Entry 6RFS (electron microscopy, 4.04 A resolution (low resolution: residue-level contacts below are approximate; hydrogen-bond / salt-bridge calls are withheld)); this record covers chains C and G of the 41 polymer chains in the assembly.

== Chain C ==
Protein: Subunit NUCM of NADH:Ubiquinone Oxidoreductase (Complex I)
From: Yarrowia lipolytica
Notes: EC 1.6.99.3
UniProtKB: Q9UUU1 (Q9UUU1_YARLL); residues 1-466 here = UniProt positions 1-466
Sequence (466 residues; row label = number of the first residue in the row):
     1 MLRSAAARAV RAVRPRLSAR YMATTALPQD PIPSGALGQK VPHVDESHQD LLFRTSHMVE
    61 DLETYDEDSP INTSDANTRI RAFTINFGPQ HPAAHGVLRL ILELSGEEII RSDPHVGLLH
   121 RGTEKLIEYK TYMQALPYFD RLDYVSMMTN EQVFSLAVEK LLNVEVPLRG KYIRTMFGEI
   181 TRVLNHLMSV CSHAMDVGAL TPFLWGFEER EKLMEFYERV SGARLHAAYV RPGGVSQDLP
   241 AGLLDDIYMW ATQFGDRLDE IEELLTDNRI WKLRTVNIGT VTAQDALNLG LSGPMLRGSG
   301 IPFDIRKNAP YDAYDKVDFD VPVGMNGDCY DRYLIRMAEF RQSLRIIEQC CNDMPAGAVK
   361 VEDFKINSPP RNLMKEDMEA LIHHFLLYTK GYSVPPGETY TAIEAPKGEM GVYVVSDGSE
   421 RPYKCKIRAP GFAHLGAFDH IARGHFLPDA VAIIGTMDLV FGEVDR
Unresolved in the structure: 1-79

== Chain G ==
Protein: Subunit NUGM of NADH:Ubiquinone Oxidoreductase (Complex I)
From: Yarrowia lipolytica
Notes: EC 1.6.99.3
UniProtKB: Q9UUU0 (Q9UUU0_YARLL); residue numbers follow UniProt; this construct covers 1-281
Sequence (281 residues; row label = number of the first residue in the row):
     1 MLSRFARIGS MGIRPVAAAR ATFVTSARAA QAAPSWENIK DIRLDPKVHV DEVYEPIVNP
    61 ADRYLQHVSD LHQYAKYIMA ALPKYIQGFS VWKDELTLHV APSAVIPVTT FLRDNTSTQY
   121 KSIIDITAVD YPSRENRFEV VYNFLSVRHN SRIRLKTYAT EVTPVPSITC LYEGANWFER
   181 EAYDMYGVFF EGHPDLRRIM TDYGFEGHPL RKDFPLTGYT EVRWDEEKRR VVYEPLELTQ
   241 AFRNFSAGST AWEPVGPGRD DRPDSFKLPT PKPEEKEGDK K
Unresolved in the structure: 1-33, 273-281

== Interface between chain C and chain G ==
Contacting residue pairs (98; chain C residue first):
  Arg99(C) - Tyr203(G)
  Asp113(C) - Arg180(G)
  Asp113(C) - Arg197(G)
  Pro114(C) - Trp177(G)
  His115(C) - Arg180(G)
  His115(C) - Tyr203(G)
  Val116(C) - Trp177(G)
  Val116(C) - Ile199(G)
  Val116(C) - Met200(G)
  Gly117(C) - Met200(G)
  His120(C) - Met185(G)
  His120(C) - Met200(G)
  Glu124(C) - Leu210(G)
  Lys125(C) - Pro209(G)
  Lys125(C) - Leu210(G)
  Lys125(C) - Arg211(G)
  Lys125(C) - Phe214(G)
  Lys125(C) - Leu216(G)
  Leu126(C) - Leu216(G)
  Glu128(C) - Lys212(G)
  Tyr129(C) - Leu216(G)
  Lys160(C) - Lys93(G)
  Lys160(C) - Glu95(G)
  Leu161(C) - Trp92(G)
  Asn163(C) - Asn59(G)
  Asn163(C) - Pro60(G)
  Val164(C) - Pro60(G)
  Glu165(C) - Val58(G)
  Glu165(C) - Pro60(G)
  Pro167(C) - Glu55(G)
  Asp245(C) - Ile42(G)
  Asp245(C) - Lys47(G)
  Tyr248(C) - Ile42(G)
  Leu287(C) - Lys121(G)
  Leu287(C) - Ser122(G)
  Leu287(C) - Val147(G)
  Asn288(C) - Lys121(G)
  Asn288(C) - Tyr172(G)
  Asn288(C) - Glu173(G)
  Asn288(C) - Gly174(G)
  Leu289(C) - Glu173(G)
  Leu289(C) - Gly174(G)
  Gly290(C) - Ile123(G)
  Phe303(C) - Leu145(G)
  Asn308(C) - Asn150(G)
  Ala356(C) - Val50(G)
  Ala356(C) - Val53(G)
  Ala356(C) - Glu55(G)
  Gly357(C) - Val53(G)
  Gly357(C) - Glu55(G)
  Glu362(C) - Ile57(G)
  Lys390(C) - Thr250(G)
  Val394(C) - Val255(G)
  Pro395(C) - Val255(G)
  Pro396(C) - Val255(G)
  Glu398(C) - Glu95(G)
  Glu398(C) - Lys156(G)
  Thr399(C) - Trp92(G)
  Thr399(C) - Glu95(G)
  Tyr400(C) - Glu95(G)
  Tyr400(C) - Ile124(G)
  Tyr400(C) - Asn143(G)
  Tyr400(C) - Arg152(G)
  Tyr400(C) - Arg154(G)
  Ala402(C) - Arg152(G)
  Glu409(C) - Ile124(G)
  Glu409(C) - Leu145(G)
  Glu409(C) - Arg152(G)
  Tyr413(C) - Val141(G)
  Tyr413(C) - Arg154(G)
  Tyr413(C) - Lys156(G)
  Val415(C) - Tyr131(G)
  Gly418(C) - Glu253(G)
  Arg421(C) - Phe245(G)
  Arg421(C) - Ser246(G)
  Tyr423(C) - Val129(G)
  Tyr423(C) - Asp130(G)
  Tyr423(C) - Tyr131(G)
  Tyr423(C) - Pro132(G)
  Tyr423(C) - Lys212(G)
  Lys424(C) - Thr127(G)
  Lys424(C) - Ala128(G)
  Lys424(C) - Val129(G)
  Lys424(C) - Tyr186(G)
  Lys426(C) - Asp125(G)
  Lys426(C) - Thr127(G)
  Lys426(C) - Glu181(G)
  Arg428(C) - Ile124(G)
  Arg428(C) - Asp125(G)
  Phe432(C) - Trp177(G)
  Phe432(C) - Phe178(G)
  Phe432(C) - Glu181(G)
  Phe432(C) - Met200(G)
  Ala433(C) - Phe178(G)
  Leu435(C) - Trp177(G)
  Gly436(C) - Trp177(G)
  Arg466(C) - Glu181(G)
  Arg466(C) - Met185(G)
Interface residues without a listed pair, chain C (63 interface residues in all): Lys130, Leu168, Ala241, Met249, Ile305, Ala309, Ala358, Ser393, Ser419, Ile427, Val464, Asp465
Interface residues without a listed pair, chain G (62 interface residues in all): Arg43, Ala61, Asp94, Ile126, Pro215, Phe242, Pro254

== Summary ==
63 residues of chain C face 62 of chain G across their interface.
Here chain C is Subunit NUCM of NADH:Ubiquinone Oxidoreductase (Complex I) and chain G is Subunit NUGM of
NADH:Ubiquinone Oxidoreductase (Complex I), both from Yarrowia lipolytica. Entry 6RFS (Cryo-EM structure of a
respiratory complex I mutant lacking NDUFS4) was determined by electron microscopy (same publication as 6RFQ
and 6RFR).
